Entry 3PJS (X-ray diffraction, 3.80 A resolution); this record covers chains A and N of the 8 polymer chains in the assembly.

[Chain A]
Molecule: FAB light chain
Source organism: Mus musculus
Notes: antibody fragment or engineered binder
Amino-acid sequence (215 residues; numbered 1 to 215; the number before each row is that of its first residue):
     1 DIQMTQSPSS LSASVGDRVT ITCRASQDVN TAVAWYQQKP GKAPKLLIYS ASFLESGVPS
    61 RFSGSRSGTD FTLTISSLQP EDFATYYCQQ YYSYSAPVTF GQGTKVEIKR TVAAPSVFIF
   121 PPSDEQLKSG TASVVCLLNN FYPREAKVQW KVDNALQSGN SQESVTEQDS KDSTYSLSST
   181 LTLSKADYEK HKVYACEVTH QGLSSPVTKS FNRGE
Disulfides: Cys23-Cys88, Cys136-Cys196

[Chain N]
Molecule: Voltage-gated potassium channel
Source organism: Streptomyces lividans
Reference sequence: P0A334 (KCSA_STRLI); residue numbers follow UniProt; this construct covers 22-160
Amino-acid sequence (166 residues; numbered -5 to 160; the number before each row is that of its first residue; numbers below 1 keep their minus sign (Met-5 is residue -5)):
    -5 MHHHHHHPPM LSGLLARLVK LLLGRHGSAL QWRAAGAATV LLVIVLLAGS YLAVLAERGA
    55 PGAQLITYPR ALWWSVETAT TVGYGDLYPV TLWGRLVAVV VMVAGITSFG LVTAALATWF
   115 VGQEQQQQQQ FVRHSEKAAE EAYTRTTRAL HERFDRLERM LDDNRR
Unresolved in the structure: -5 to 21
Differences from the reference sequence: expression tag (-5 to 21); engineered mutation Gln25 (His in P0A334), Gln117 (Arg in P0A334), Gln120 (Glu in P0A334), Gln121 (Arg in P0A334), Gln122 (Arg in P0A334), Gln123 (Gly in P0A334), Gln124 (His in P0A334)

[Interface between chain A and chain N]
Residue-residue contacts - 7 pairs, chain A then chain N:
  Asp28(A) with Asp156(N); Arg160(N)
  Asn30(A) with Asp156(N); Arg160(N)
  Arg66(A) with Arg160(N)
  Tyr92(A) with Glu152(N), hydrogen bond (side chain-backbone)
  Tyr94(A) with His145(N), hydrogen bond
Also at the interface, not in a pair above, chain N (5 interface residues in all): Asp149

[Overview]
Chain A and chain N each contribute 5 residues to their interface; the contacts include 2 hydrogen bonds.
Among the polar pairs are Tyr92(A)-Glu152(N) and Tyr94(A)-His145(N).
Chain A is FAB light chain (Mus musculus) and chain N is Voltage-gated potassium channel (Streptomyces
lividans); the structure, Mechanism of Activation Gating in the Full-Length KcsA K+ Channel, was determined by
X-ray diffraction.
